PDB entry 6YD1 | X-ray diffraction, 1.70 A resolution | chain A

Chain A:
Name: Cell division protein FtsZ
Organism: Staphylococcus aureus
UniProt: P0A031 (FTSZ_STAAU); residue numbers follow UniProt; this construct covers 12-315
Amino-acid sequence (307 residues; row label = number of the first residue in the row):
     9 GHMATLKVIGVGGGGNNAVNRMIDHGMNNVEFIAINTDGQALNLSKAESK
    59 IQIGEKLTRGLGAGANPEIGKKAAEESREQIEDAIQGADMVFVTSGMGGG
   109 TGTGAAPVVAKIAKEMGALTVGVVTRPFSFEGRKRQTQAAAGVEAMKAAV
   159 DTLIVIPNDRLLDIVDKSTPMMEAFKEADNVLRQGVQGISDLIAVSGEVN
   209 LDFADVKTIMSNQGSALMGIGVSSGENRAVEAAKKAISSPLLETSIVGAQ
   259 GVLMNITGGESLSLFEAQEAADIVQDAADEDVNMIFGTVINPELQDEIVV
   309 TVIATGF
Not modelled in the structure: 9-10
Sequence notes: expression tag (9-11)
Metal / ion sites: K+: Gln48, Leu200, Val203, Asn208, Leu209 (together with 2,6-difluoro-3-methoxybenzamide)
Small-molecule neighbours:
  - GDP (guanosine-5'-diphosphate): Gly20, Gly21, Gly22, Asn25, Arg29, Gly104, Met105, Gly107, Gly108, Thr109, Gly110, Thr111, Thr133, Pro135, Phe136, Glu139, Arg143, Asn166, Leu169, Phe183, Ala186
  - 2,6-difluoro-3-methoxybenzamide (OLQ): Gly196, Asp199, Leu200, Val203, Ser204, Gly205, Val207, Asn208, Leu209, Asn263, Gly295, Thr296, Val297, Thr309
UniProt features mapped onto this chain:
  - binding site (GTP): Gly21 to Asn25, Gly108 to Gly110, Glu139, Arg143, Asp187
From the paper describing this entry:
  - conformationally variable residues (side-chain flip): Thr309

Summary:
Ligands of chain A: GDP and 2,6-difluoro-3-methoxybenzamide. Gln48, Leu200, Val203, Asn208 and Leu209
coordinate K+. UniProt lists 11 GTP-binding residues. The paper reports conformational variability at Thr309.
Chain A is Cell division protein FtsZ (Staphylococcus aureus); the structure, SaFtsZ-DFMBA, was determined by
X-ray diffraction (same publication as 6YD5 and 6YD6).
